PDB entry 5X5P | X-ray diffraction, 2.70 A resolution | chain A

[Chain A]
Name: Serotransferrin
From: Homo sapiens
UniProtKB: P02787 (TRFE_HUMAN); residues 1-679 here correspond to UniProt positions 20-698 (UniProt number = residue number + 19)
Chain sequence (679 residues; numbered 1 to 679; the number before each row is that of its first residue):
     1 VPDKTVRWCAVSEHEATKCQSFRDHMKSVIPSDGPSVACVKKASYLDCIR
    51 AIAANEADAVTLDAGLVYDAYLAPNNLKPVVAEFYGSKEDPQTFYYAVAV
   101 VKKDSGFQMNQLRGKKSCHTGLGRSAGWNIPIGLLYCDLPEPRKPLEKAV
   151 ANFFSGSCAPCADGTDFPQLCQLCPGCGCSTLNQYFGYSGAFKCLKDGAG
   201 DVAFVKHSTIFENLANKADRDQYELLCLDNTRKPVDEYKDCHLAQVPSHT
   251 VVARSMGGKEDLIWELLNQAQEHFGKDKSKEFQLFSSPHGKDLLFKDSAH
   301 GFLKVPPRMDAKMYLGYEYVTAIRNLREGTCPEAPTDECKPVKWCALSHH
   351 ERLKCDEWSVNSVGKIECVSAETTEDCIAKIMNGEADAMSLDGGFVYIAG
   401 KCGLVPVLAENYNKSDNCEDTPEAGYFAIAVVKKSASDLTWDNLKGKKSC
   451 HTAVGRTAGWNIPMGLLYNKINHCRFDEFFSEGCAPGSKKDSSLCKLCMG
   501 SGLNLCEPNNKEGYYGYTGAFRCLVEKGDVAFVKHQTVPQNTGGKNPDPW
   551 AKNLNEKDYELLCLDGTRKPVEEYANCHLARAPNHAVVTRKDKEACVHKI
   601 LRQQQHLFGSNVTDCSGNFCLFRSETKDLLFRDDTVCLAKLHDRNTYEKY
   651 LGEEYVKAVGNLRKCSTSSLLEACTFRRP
Not modelled in the structure: 1-2, 333-338, 414-423, 612-623
Cystine bridges: C9-C48, C19-C39, C118-C194, C137-C331, C158-C174, C161-C179, C171-C177, C227-C241, C339-C596, C345-C377, C355-C368, C402-C674, C450-C523, C474-C665, C484-C498, C495-C506, C563-C577
Metal / ion sites: ruthenium ion site 1: H14 (together with nitrilotriacetic acid); Na+: S125, Y319; ruthenium ion site 2 near H273 (its only coordinating residue here); ruthenium ion site 3 near H289 (its only coordinating residue here); Fe ion: D392, Y426, Y517, H585 (together with malonate ion); ruthenium ion site 4: H578 (together with nitrilotriacetic acid)
Small-molecule neighbours:
  - malonate ion (MLI): D392, Y426, T452, R456, T457, A458, G459, Y517, H585
  - nitrilotriacetic acid / ruthenium ion: F427, H578, L579, A580, R581
UniProt features mapped onto this chain:
  - binding site (Fe(3+)): D63, Y95, Y188, H249, D392, Y426, Y517, H585
  - binding site (hydrogencarbonate): T120, R124, A126, G127, T452, R456, A458, G459
  - modified residue: R23 (Dimethylated arginine), S370 (Phosphoserine), S666 (Phosphoserine)
  - glycosylation: S32 (O-linked (GalNAc...) serine), N413 (N-linked (GlcNAc...) (complex) asparagine), N472 (N-linked (GlcNAc...) asparagine), N611 (N-linked (GlcNAc...) (complex) asparagine)

[Overview]
Bound to chain A: malonate ion and nitrilotriacetic acid / ruthenium ion. The Na+ site is built by S125 and
Y319. D392, Y426, Y517 and H585 form the Fe ion site. From UniProt: 8 Fe3+-binding residues and 8
hydrogencarbonate-binding residues.
Chain A is Serotransferrin (Homo sapiens); the structure, Human serum transferrin bound to ruthenium NTA, was
determined by X-ray diffraction together with 7FFM, 7FFU and 5WTD from the same study.
